1FAW - chains A and B of the 4 polymer chains in the assembly; structure by X-ray diffraction, 3.09 A resolution.

== Chain A ==
Protein: Hemoglobin (alpha subunit)
Source organism: Anser anser
Reference sequence: P01989 (HBA_ANSAN); numbering as in UniProt (aligned over 1-141)
Sequence (141 residues; each row starts with the number of its first residue):
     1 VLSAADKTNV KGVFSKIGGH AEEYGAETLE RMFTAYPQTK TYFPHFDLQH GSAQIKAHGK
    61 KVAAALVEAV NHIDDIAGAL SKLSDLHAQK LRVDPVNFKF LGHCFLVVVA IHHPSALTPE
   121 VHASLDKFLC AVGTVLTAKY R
Ion coordination: heme Fe: His87 (together with oxygen molecule)
Small-molecule neighbours: heme / oxygen molecule: Leu29, Met32, Thr39, Tyr42, Phe43, His45, Phe46, His58, Lys61, Val62, Ala65, Leu66, Leu83, Leu86, His87, Leu91, Val93, Asn97, Phe98, Leu101, Val132, Leu136

== Chain B ==
Protein: Hemoglobin (beta subunit)
Source organism: Anser anser
Reference sequence: P02117 (HBB_ANSAN); residues 1-146 here = UniProt positions 1-146
Sequence (146 residues; each row starts with the number of its first residue):
     1 VHWSAEEKQL ITGLWGKVNV ADCGAEALAR LLIVYPWTQR FFSSFGNLSS PTAILGNPMV
    61 RAHGKKVLTS FGDAVKNLDN IKNTFAQLSE LHCDKLHVDP ENFRLLGDIL IIVLAAHFAK
   121 EFTPECQAAW QKLVRVVAHA LARKYH
Ion coordination: heme Fe: His92 (together with oxygen molecule)
Small-molecule neighbours: heme / oxygen molecule: Leu28, Leu31, Thr38, Phe41, Phe42, Ser44, Phe45, His63, Lys66, Val67, Ser70, Phe71, Phe85, Leu88, Leu91, His92, Leu96, Val98, Asn102, Phe103, Leu106, Leu141
Curated features (UniProtKB/Swiss-Prot):
  - binding site (heme b): His63, His92

== Interface between chain A and chain B ==
Pairs across the interface (38):
  Arg31(A) - Phe122(B)  hydrogen bond (side chain-backbone)
  Arg31(A) - Thr123(B)
  Arg31(A) - Pro124(B)
  Arg31(A) - Gln127(B)  hydrogen bond
  Thr34(A) - Pro124(B)
  Thr34(A) - Ala128(B)
  Ala35(A) - Gln127(B)
  Ala35(A) - Ala128(B)  hydrophobic
  Ala35(A) - Gln131(B)
  Tyr36(A) - Gln131(B)  hydrogen bond
  Lys99(A) - Arg104(B)
  His103(A) - Asp108(B)  hydrogen bond (side chain-backbone)
  His103(A) - Ile111(B)
  His103(A) - Ile112(B)
  His103(A) - Gln131(B)  hydrogen bond
  Cys104(A) - Gln127(B)
  Leu106(A) - Ile112(B)  hydrophobic
  Val107(A) - Ile112(B)  hydrophobic
  Val107(A) - Ala115(B)  hydrophobic
  Val107(A) - Gln127(B)
  Ala110(A) - Ile112(B)
  Ala110(A) - Ala115(B)
  Ala110(A) - Ala116(B)
  Ile111(A) - Ala115(B)
  Ile111(A) - Ala119(B)
  Ile111(A) - Lys120(B)
  Pro114(A) - Ala116(B)
  Leu117(A) - Arg30(B)  hydrogen bond (backbone-side chain)
  Thr118(A) - Arg30(B)
  Pro119(A) - Arg30(B)
  Pro119(A) - Ile33(B)  hydrophobic
  Pro119(A) - Leu55(B)  hydrophobic
  Glu120(A) - Pro51(B)
  His122(A) - Arg30(B)  hydrogen bond
  His122(A) - Val34(B)
  His122(A) - Ile112(B)
  Ala123(A) - Val34(B)  hydrophobic
  Asp126(A) - Tyr35(B)  hydrogen bond
Other interface residues (no listed pair), chain A (21 interface residues in all): Phe100, His112
Other interface residues (no listed pair), chain B (23 interface residues in all): Ile109, Glu125, Arg135

== Summary ==
Chain A and chain B form an interface of 21 and 23 residues respectively; the contacts include 8 hydrogen
bonds. Among the polar pairs are Arg31(A)-Phe122(B), Arg31(A)-Gln127(B) and Tyr36(A)-Gln131(B). Chain A binds
heme / oxygen molecule. Chain B binds heme / oxygen molecule.
Chain A is Hemoglobin (alpha subunit) and chain B is Hemoglobin (beta subunit), both from Anser anser; the
structure, Graylag goose hemoglobin (oxy form), was determined by X-ray diffraction.
